Entry 5BNY (X-ray diffraction, 2.66 A resolution); this record covers chains C and E of the 6 polymer chains in the assembly.

== Chain C (and E) ==
Molecule: Hemagglutinin
Source organism: Influenza A virus (A/chicken/Guangdong/S1311/2010(H6N6))
Notes: chain E of this document is another copy of the same molecule, construct and numbering; everything in this record applies to it too
UniProt: A0A067YZV9 (A0A067YZV9_9INFA); residues 1-324 here correspond to UniProt positions 17-340 (UniProt number = residue number + 16)
Sequence (324 residues; numbered 1 to 324; the number before each row is that of its first residue):
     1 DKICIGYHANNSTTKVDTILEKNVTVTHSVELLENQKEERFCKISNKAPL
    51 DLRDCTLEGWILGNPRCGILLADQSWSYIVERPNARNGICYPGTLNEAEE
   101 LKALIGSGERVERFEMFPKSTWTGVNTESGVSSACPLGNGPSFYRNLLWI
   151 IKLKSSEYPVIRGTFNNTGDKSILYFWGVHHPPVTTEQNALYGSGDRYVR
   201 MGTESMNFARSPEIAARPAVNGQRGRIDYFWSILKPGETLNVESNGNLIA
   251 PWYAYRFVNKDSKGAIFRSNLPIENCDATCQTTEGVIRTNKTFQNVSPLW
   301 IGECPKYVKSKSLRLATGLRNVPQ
Disulfides: Cys42-Cys276, Cys55-Cys67, Cys90-Cys135, Cys280-Cys304
Glycans and other covalent adducts: N-acetylglucosamine (NAG) linked to Asn11, Asn23, Asn166, Asn290

== How chain C and chain E interact ==
Residue-residue contacts - 22 pairs, chain C then chain E:
  Arg200(C) - Ile214(E)  hydrogen bond (side chain-backbone)
  Arg200(C) - Ala215(E)
  Arg200(C) - Arg217(E)  hydrogen bond (backbone-side chain)
  Met201(C) - Arg217(E)  hydrogen bond (backbone-side chain)
  Gly202(C) - Arg217(E)
  Gly202(C) - Pro218(E)
  Thr203(C) - Pro218(E)
  Thr203(C) - Arg226(E)  hydrogen bond (backbone-side chain)
  Glu204(C) - Pro218(E)
  Glu204(C) - Val220(E)
  Glu204(C) - Arg226(E)
  Asn207(C) - His181(E)
  Asn207(C) - Ala215(E)
  Asn207(C) - Arg217(E)
  Phe208(C) - Arg217(E)  hydrogen bond (backbone-side chain)
  Ala209(C) - Glu213(E)
  Thr239(C) - Pro218(E)
  Asn241(C) - Ala216(E)
  Asn241(C) - Arg217(E)  hydrogen bond (backbone-side chain)
  Asn241(C) - Pro218(E)
  Asn241(C) - Arg224(E)
  Glu243(C) - Ala216(E)
Other interface residues (no listed pair), chain C (14 interface residues in all): Asp196, Ser205, Met206
Other interface residues (no listed pair), chain E (12 interface residues in all): Thr94, Asp196

== Summary ==
The interface between chain C and chain E involves 14 residues on one side and 12 on the other; the contacts
include 6 hydrogen bonds. Polar contacts include Arg200(C)-Ile214(E), Arg200(C)-Arg217(E) and
Met201(C)-Arg217(E). Covalently linked N-acetylglucosamine: at Asn11(C), Asn23(C), Asn166(C) and Asn290(C).
Chain C and chain E are both Hemagglutinin (Influenza A virus (A/chicken/Guangdong/S1311/2010(H6N6))); the
structure, Crystal structure of hemagglutinin of A/Chicken/Guangdong/S1311/2010 (H6N6), was determined by
X-ray diffraction together with 5BQZ, 5BQY, 5BR0, 5BR3 and 5BR6 from the same study.
